PDB entry 9C9W | electron microscopy, 4.25 A resolution (low resolution: residue-level contacts below are approximate; hydrogen-bond / salt-bridge calls are withheld) | chains A and B of the 7 polymer chains in the assembly

Chain A:
Molecule: DNA topoisomerase 3-beta-1
Source organism: Homo sapiens
Notes: EC 5.6.2.1
UniProt: O95985 (TOP3B_HUMAN); residues 1-611 here = UniProt positions 1-611
Chain sequence (612 residues; row label = number of the first residue in the row; numbering starts at 0):
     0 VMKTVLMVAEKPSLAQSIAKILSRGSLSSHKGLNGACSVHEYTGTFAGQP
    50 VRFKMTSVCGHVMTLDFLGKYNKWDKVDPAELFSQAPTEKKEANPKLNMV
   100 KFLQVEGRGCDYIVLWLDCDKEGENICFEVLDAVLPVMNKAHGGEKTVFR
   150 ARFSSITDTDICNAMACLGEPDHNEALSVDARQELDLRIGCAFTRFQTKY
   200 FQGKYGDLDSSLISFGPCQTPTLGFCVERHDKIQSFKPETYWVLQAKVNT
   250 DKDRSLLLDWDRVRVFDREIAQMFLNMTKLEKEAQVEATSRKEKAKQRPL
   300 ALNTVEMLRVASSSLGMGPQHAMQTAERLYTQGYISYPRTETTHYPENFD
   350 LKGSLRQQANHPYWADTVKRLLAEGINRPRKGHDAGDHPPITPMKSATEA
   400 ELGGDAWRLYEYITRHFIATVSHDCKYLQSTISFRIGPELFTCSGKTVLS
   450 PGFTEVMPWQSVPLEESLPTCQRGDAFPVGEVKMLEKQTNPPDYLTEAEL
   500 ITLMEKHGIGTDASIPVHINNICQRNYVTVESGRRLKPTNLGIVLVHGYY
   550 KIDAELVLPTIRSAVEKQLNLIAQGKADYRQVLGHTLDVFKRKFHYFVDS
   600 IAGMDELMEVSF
Sequence notes: expression tag (0)
Swiss-Prot annotation at these positions:
  - active site: Tyr336 (O-(5'-phospho-DNA)-tyrosine intermediate)
From the paper describing this entry:
  - conformationally variable residues (domain motion, loop rearrangement): Phe235 to Glu238, Tyr336, Thr488 to Leu494

Chain B:
Molecule: Tudor domain-containing protein 3
Source organism: Homo sapiens
Notes: fragment: DUF-OB fold
UniProt: Q9H7E2 (TDRD3_HUMAN), isoform Q9H7E2-3; residues 1-161 here = UniProt positions 1-161
Chain sequence (161 residues; each row starts with the number of its first residue):
     1 MAQVAGAALSQAGWYLSDEGIEACTSSPDKVNVNDIILIALNTDLRTIGK
    51 KFLPSDINSGKVEKLEGPCVLQIQKIRNVAAPKDNEESQAAPRMLRLQMT
   101 DGHISCTAVEFSYMSKISLNTPPGTKVKLSGIVDIKNGFLLLNDSNTTVL
   151 GGEVEHLIEKW

How chain A and chain B interact:
Pairs across the interface (20):
  Arg261(A) - Pro92(B)
  Arg261(A) - Met94(B)
  Arg261(A) - Phe111(B)
  Val262(A) - Ala91(B)
  Val262(A) - Pro92(B)
  Arg263(A) - Ala80(B)
  Arg263(A) - Ala90(B)
  Arg263(A) - Ala91(B)
  Val264(A) - Val79(B)
  Phe265(A) - Val79(B)
  Phe265(A) - Ala81(B)
  Phe265(A) - Pro82(B)
  Asp266(A) - Val79(B)
  Ile269(A) - Phe139(B)
  Met272(A) - Lys136(B)
  Met272(A) - Asn137(B)
  Met272(A) - Gly138(B)
  Met272(A) - Phe139(B)
  Phe273(A) - Phe111(B)
  Asn275(A) - Asn137(B)
Other interface residues (no listed pair), chain A (12 interface residues in all): Asp260, Glu268
Other interface residues (no listed pair), chain B (15 interface residues in all): Arg96, Val109

Overview:
12 residues of chain A face 15 of chain B across their interface. From UniProt: active-site residue Tyr336(A)
on chain A. The paper reports conformational variability at Phe235(A), Tyr336(A) and Thr488(A).
Chain A is DNA topoisomerase 3-beta-1 and chain B is Tudor domain-containing protein 3, both from Homo
sapiens; the structure, Dimerized human TOP3B-TDRD3 core complex with a DNA mismatch bubble, was determined by
electron microscopy (same publication as 9C9Y, 9CA0, 9CA1, 9CA4, 9CAG, 9CAH and 3 further entries).
